Entry 8VAS (electron microscopy, 3.80 A resolution); this record covers chains B and F of the 9 polymer chains in the assembly.

Chain B:
Name: DNA polymerase III subunit tau
Organism: Escherichia coli
Notes: EC 2.7.7.7
Reference sequence: P06710 (DPO3X_ECOLI); residue numbers follow UniProt; this construct covers 1-373
Sequence (376 residues; each row starts with the number of its first residue; numbers below 1 keep their minus sign (Gly-2 is residue -2)):
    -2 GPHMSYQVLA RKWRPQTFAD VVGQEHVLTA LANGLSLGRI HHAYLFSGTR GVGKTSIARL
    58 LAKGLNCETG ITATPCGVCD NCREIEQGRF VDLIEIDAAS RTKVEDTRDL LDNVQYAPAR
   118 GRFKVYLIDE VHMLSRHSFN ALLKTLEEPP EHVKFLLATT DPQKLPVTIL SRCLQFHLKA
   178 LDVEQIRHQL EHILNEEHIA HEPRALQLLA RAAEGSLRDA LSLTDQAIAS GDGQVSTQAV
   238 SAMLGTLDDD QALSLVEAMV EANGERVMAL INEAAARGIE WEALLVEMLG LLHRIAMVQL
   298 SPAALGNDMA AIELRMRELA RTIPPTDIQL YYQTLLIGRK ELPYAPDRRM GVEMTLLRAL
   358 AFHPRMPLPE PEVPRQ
Disordered / not traced: 361-373
Sequence notes: expression tag (-2 to 0)
Curated features (UniProtKB/Swiss-Prot):
  - binding site (ATP): Gly45 to Thr52
  - binding site (Zn(2+)): Cys64, Cys73, Cys76, Cys79
  - mutagenesis: Gly118 (G118D: In dnaX2016(Ts); present in both isoforms, unable to grow at 42 degrees Celsius)
Ion coordination: Mg2+: Thr52 (together with ADP); Zn2+: Cys64, Cys73, Cys76, Cys79
Residues lining bound ligands: ADP / beryllium trifluoride: Leu6, Ala7, Arg8, Trp10, Arg11, Pro12, Asp17, Val18, Val19, Gln21, Thr46, Arg47, Gly48, Val49, Gly50, Lys51, Thr52, Ser53, Thr156, Thr157, Gln186, Leu214, Arg215
Reported in the primary citation:
  - catalytic residues: Glu127 (citing earlier work)
  - mutagenesis - K141A: decreased catalytic activity

Chain F:
Name: Beta sliding clamp
Organism: Escherichia coli
Reference sequence: P0A988 (DPO3B_ECOLI); residue numbers follow UniProt; this construct covers 1-366
Sequence (369 residues; numbered -2 to 366; the number before each row is that of its first residue; numbers below 1 keep their minus sign (Gly-2 is residue -2)):
    -2 GPHMKFTVER EHLLKPLQQV SGPLGGRPTL PILGNLLLQV ADGTLSLTGT DLEMEMVARV
    58 ALVQPHEPGA TTVPARKFFD ICRGLPEGAE IAVQLEGERM LVRSGRSRFS LSTLPAADFP
   118 NLDDWQSEVE FTLPQATMKR LIEATQFSMA HQDVRYYLNG MLFETEGEEL RTVATDGHRL
   178 AVCSMPIGQS LPSHSVIVPR KGVIELMRML DGGDNPLRVQ IGSNNIRAHV GDFIFTSKLV
   238 DGRFPDYRRV LPKNPDKHLE AGCDLLKQAF ARAAILSNEK FRGVRLYVSE NQLKITANNP
   298 EQEEAEEILD VTYSGAEMEI GFNVSYVLDV LNALKCENVR MMLTDSVSSV QIEDAASQSA
   358 AYVVMPMRL
Sequence notes: expression tag (-2 to 0)
Curated features (UniProtKB/Swiss-Prot):
  - binding site (DNA): Arg24, Arg73, Gln149, Tyr153, Tyr154
  - mutagenesis: Arg24 (R24A: Mild defect in DNA replication, impaired loading of clamp on DNA, polymerase speed is wild-type. More severe replication defect and very poor clamp loading; when associated with A-149), Gly66 (G66E: In dnaN159; a temperature- and UV-sensitive mutation, displays altered DNA polymerase usage, chronically induced SOS response; when associated with A-174), Ala133 (A133T: Reduction of synthesis of beta*, probably due to mutation of its promoter), Met135 (M135L: 3-fold reduction of synthesis of beta*, probably due to loss of its start codon), Met146 (M146L: No effect on synthesis of beta*), Gln149 (Q149A: Mild defect in DNA replication, impaired loading of clamp on DNA, polymerase speed is wild-type. More severe replication defect and very poor clamp loading; when associated with A-24), Tyr153 to Tyr154 (Very poor loading of clamp on DNA, polymerase speed is wild-type), Gly174 (G174A: In dnaN159; a temperature- and UV-sensitive mutation, displays altered DNA polymerase usage, chronically induced SOS response; when associated with A-66), Gln265 to Leu366 (In dnaN806; temperature sensitive), Ile272 to Leu273 (Monomeric in solution, binds very tightly to subunit delta (holA). The monomer binds tightly to linear and circular DNA. Cannot bind both Pol III and IV simultaneously)

Chain B / chain F interface:
Pairs across the interface (24; chain B residue first):
  Ser97(B) - Arg24(F)
  Arg98(B) - Arg24(F)  hydrogen bond (side chain-backbone)
  Arg98(B) - Pro25(F)  hydrogen bond (side chain-backbone)
  Arg98(B) - Thr26(F)
  Asp103(B) - Arg24(F)
  Arg105(B) - Gln149(F)
  Asp106(B) - Glu50(F)
  Leu107(B) - Thr26(F)
  Asn110(B) - Glu50(F)
  Val111(B) - Tyr153(F)  hydrophobic
  Gln112(B) - Tyr153(F)
  Gln112(B) - Val237(F)
  Gln112(B) - Asp238(F)  hydrogen bond (backbone-backbone)
  Tyr113(B) - Glu50(F)  hydrogen bond
  Tyr113(B) - Pro196(F)
  Tyr113(B) - Lys235(F)
  Tyr113(B) - Leu236(F)
  Tyr113(B) - Asp238(F)
  Ala114(B) - Lys235(F)
  Ala114(B) - Leu236(F)  hydrogen bond (backbone-backbone)
  Ala114(B) - Asp238(F)  hydrogen bond (backbone-side chain)
  Arg117(B) - Asp120(F)
  Thr142(B) - Tyr153(F)
  His149(B) - Asp238(F)  salt bridge
Interface residues without a listed pair, chain B (16 interface residues in all): Pro115, Glu145
Interface residues without a listed pair, chain F (14 interface residues in all): Val151, Asn221

In short:
16 residues of chain B and 14 residues of chain F are in contact, with 6 hydrogen bonds and 1 salt bridge.
Polar pairs include His149(B)-Asp238(F), Arg98(B)-Arg24(F) and Arg98(B)-Pro25(F). Ligands of chain B: ADP /
beryllium trifluoride. From the paper: the catalytic residue Glu127(B); K141A of chain B reduces catalytic
activity.
Here chain B is DNA polymerase III subunit tau and chain F is Beta sliding clamp, both from Escherichia coli.
Entry 8VAS (Structure of the E. coli clamp loader bound to the beta clamp in an Altered-Collar conformation)
was determined by electron microscopy, deposited together with 8VAL, 8VAM, 8VAN, 8VAP, 8VAQ, 8VAR and 8VAT.
